Entry 4CV1 (X-ray diffraction, 1.95 A resolution); this record covers chains F and G of the 4 polymer chains in the assembly.

# Chain F (and G)
Name: Enoyl-[acyl-carrier-protein] reductase [NADH]
Source organism: Escherichia coli
Notes: EC 1.3.1.10; chain G of this document is another copy of the same molecule, construct and numbering; everything in this record applies to it too
Reference sequence: Q7A6D8 (Q7A6D8_STAAN); numbering as in UniProt (aligned over 1-256)
Amino-acid sequence (282 residues; numbered -25 to 256; the number before each row is that of its first residue; numbers below 1 keep their minus sign (Met-25 is residue -25)):
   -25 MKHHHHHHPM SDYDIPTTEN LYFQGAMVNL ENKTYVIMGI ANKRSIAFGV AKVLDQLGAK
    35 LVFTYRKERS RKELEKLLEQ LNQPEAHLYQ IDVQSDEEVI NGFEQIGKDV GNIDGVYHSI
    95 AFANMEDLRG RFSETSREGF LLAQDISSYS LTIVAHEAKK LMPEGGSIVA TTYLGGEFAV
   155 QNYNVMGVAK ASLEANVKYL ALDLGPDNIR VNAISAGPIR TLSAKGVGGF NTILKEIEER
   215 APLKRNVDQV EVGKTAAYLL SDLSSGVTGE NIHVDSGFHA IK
Disordered / not traced: -25 to -6 (chain G: -25 to -1)
Differences from the reference sequence: expression tag (-25 to 0); engineered mutation Val2 (Leu in Q7A6D8)
Ligand contacts:
  - NADPH (NDP; NADPH dihydro-nicotinamide-adenine-dinucleotide phosphate): Gly13, Ile14, Ala15, Ser19, Ile20, Arg40, Lys41, Ser44, Ile65, Asp66, Val67, Gln68, Ser93, Ile94, Ala95, Phe96, Ile120, Thr145, Thr146, Tyr147, Tyr157, Lys164, Ala190, Gly191, Pro192, Ile193, Thr195, Leu196, Ser197, Phe204
  - PT6 (1-(3-amino-2-methylbenzyl)-4-[2-(thiophen-2-yl)ethoxy]pyridin-2(1H)-one): Ala95, Phe96, Ala97, Leu102, Tyr147, Val154, Gln155, Asn156, Tyr157, Met160, Lys164, Pro192, Ser197, Ala198, Val201, Gly202, Gly203, Phe204, Ile207
Reported in the primary citation:
  - binding site for PT6: Ala95, Ala97, Tyr147, Tyr157, Phe204
  - catalytic residues: Tyr157 (citing earlier work)
  - specificity-determining residues: Val201, Ile207 (proposed by the authors, not directly observed)
  - specificity-determining residues: Met99
  - mutagenesis - A95V: increased growth in response to PT166

# Chain F / chain G interface
Pairs across the interface - 88 pairs, chain F then chain G:
  Leu-5(F) with Asn56(G)
  Gln-2(F) with Asn3(G); Glu5(G)
  Gly-1(F) with Val2(G); Asn3(G), hydrogen bond (backbone-side chain); Leu31(G)
  Ala0(F) with Val2(G); Leu31(G)
  Met1(F) with Met1(G); Val2(G), hydrogen bond (backbone-backbone); Leu31(G), hydrophobic; Ala231(G); Ser235(G); Leu237(G), hydrophobic
  Val2(F) with Val2(G)
  Leu31(F) with Val2(G), hydrophobic
  Ala175(F) with Pro216(G)
  Gly179(F) with Pro216(G); Leu217(G)
  Pro180(F) with Pro216(G); Lys218(G)
  Pro216(F) with Ala175(G); Gly179(G); Pro180(G); Thr242(G)
  Leu217(F) with Gly179(G); Ser239(G); Gly240(G); Thr242(G)
  Lys218(F) with Leu176(G); Pro180(G)
  Arg219(F) with Ser239(G), hydrogen bond (side chain-backbone); Gly240(G)
  Glu225(F) with Ser239(G), hydrogen bond; Gly240(G), hydrogen bond (side chain-backbone)
  Lys228(F) with Ala0(G); Asp236(G), hydrogen bond (side chain-backbone); Leu237(G); Ser239(G), hydrogen bond
  Thr229(F) with Tyr232(G), hydrogen bond; Leu237(G); Val241(G)
  Tyr232(F) with Thr229(G), hydrogen bond; Tyr232(G), hydrophobic; Ile246(G)
  Asp236(F) with Lys228(G), salt bridge
  Leu237(F) with Lys228(G); Thr229(G); Tyr232(G), hydrophobic
  Ser239(F) with Leu217(G); Arg219(G), hydrogen bond (backbone-side chain); Glu225(G), hydrogen bond; Lys228(G), hydrogen bond
  Gly240(F) with Arg219(G); Glu225(G), hydrogen bond (backbone-side chain); Val248(G); Asp249(G), hydrogen bond (backbone-backbone); Ser250(G), hydrogen bond (backbone-backbone)
  Val241(F) with Thr229(G); His247(G); Val248(G), hydrophobic
  Thr242(F) with Pro216(G); Leu217(G); Ser250(G); Gly251(G); His253(G)
  Gly243(F) with His253(G), hydrogen bond (backbone-side chain); Ala254(G)
  Glu244(F) with Asn245(G); Ile246(G); His247(G), salt bridge; His253(G)
  Asn245(F) with Glu244(G)
  Ile246(F) with Tyr232(G); Glu244(G)
  His247(F) with Val241(G); Glu244(G), salt bridge
  Val248(F) with Gly240(G); Val241(G), hydrophobic
  Asp249(F) with Gly240(G), hydrogen bond (backbone-backbone)
  Ser250(F) with Gly240(G), hydrogen bond (backbone-backbone); Thr242(G)
  Gly251(F) with Thr242(G)
  His253(F) with Thr242(G); Gly243(G), hydrogen bond (side chain-backbone); Glu244(G)
  Ala254(F) with Lys172(G); Gly243(G)
Also at the interface, not in a pair above, chain F (42 interface residues in all): Val27, Lys172, Leu176, Arg184, Arg214, Val221, Ile255
Also at the interface, not in a pair above, chain G (45 interface residues in all): Leu4, Gln30, Arg184, Arg214, Val221, Ile255

# Overview
42 residues of chain F face 45 of chain G across their interface; the contacts include 19 hydrogen bonds and 3
salt bridges. Polar pairs include Asp236(F)-Lys228(G), Glu244(F)-His247(G) and Gly-1(F)-Asn3(G). Ligands of
chain F: NADPH and compound PT6. From the paper: the catalytic residue Tyr157(F); A95V of chain F increases
growth in response to PT166.
Both chains are Enoyl-[acyl-carrier-protein] reductase [NADH] (Escherichia coli). Entry 4CV1 (Crystal
structure of S. aureus FabI in complex with NADPH and CG400549) was determined by X-ray diffraction, deposited
together with 4CUZ, 4CV0, 4CV2, 4CV3 and 4BKU.
